Entry 7PKQ (electron microscopy, 4.20 A resolution (low resolution: residue-level contacts below are approximate; hydrogen-bond / salt-bridge calls are withheld)); this record covers chains 4 and x of the 44 polymer chains in the assembly.

[Chain 4]
Molecule: S4 rRNA
Organism: Chlamydomonas reinhardtii
Sequence (415 nucleotides; row label = number of the first residue in the row; note: 25 numbers in that range are skipped by the numbering (no residue carries them; nothing is unmodelled there)):
     5 AGCUCUUGCAUUGCUGAAUUUUUU
    34 UUUUUUUUUUUUUUU
    51 UAAAAAAAAAAAAAA
    72 UUUUUUUUUUUCAAGUCAUCAUGGGGCUUAUAGAGUGGGCUACAGGCGUA
   122 UUACAUUGGACACCCACAAGUUG
   149 CCAAAACUGUCCGAAUAUACGGAUUGGAGU
   181 AAAAAAAAAAAA
   194 UUUUUU
   202 AAAAUU
   211 UUUUUUUUUUUUUGCUGAAACUAGCCUCCAUGAAGAAGGAAUCGCGAGUA
   261 AUCGUAGAUCAUUAGCGCUACGGUGAAGGUAACCUCUAUUGUGCACACAU
   311 UGCCCGUCACCUCCGAUAAUAGUAUUGUACAGGAAGAACUAUGGCUACAC
   361 UUAGUCGCGGCCUGGAACGUAUGCGUGAUAUUAGAGUUGGAGUAAGUCGU
   411 AACAGGUUGGGGUAGGGGAACCUGCUCCAGAGUC

[Chain x]
Protein: mS29
Organism: Chlamydomonas reinhardtii
UniProt: A0A2K3DXG4 (A0A2K3DXG4_CHLRE); residues 1-485 here = UniProt positions 1-485
Chain sequence (485 residues; row label = number of the first residue in the row):
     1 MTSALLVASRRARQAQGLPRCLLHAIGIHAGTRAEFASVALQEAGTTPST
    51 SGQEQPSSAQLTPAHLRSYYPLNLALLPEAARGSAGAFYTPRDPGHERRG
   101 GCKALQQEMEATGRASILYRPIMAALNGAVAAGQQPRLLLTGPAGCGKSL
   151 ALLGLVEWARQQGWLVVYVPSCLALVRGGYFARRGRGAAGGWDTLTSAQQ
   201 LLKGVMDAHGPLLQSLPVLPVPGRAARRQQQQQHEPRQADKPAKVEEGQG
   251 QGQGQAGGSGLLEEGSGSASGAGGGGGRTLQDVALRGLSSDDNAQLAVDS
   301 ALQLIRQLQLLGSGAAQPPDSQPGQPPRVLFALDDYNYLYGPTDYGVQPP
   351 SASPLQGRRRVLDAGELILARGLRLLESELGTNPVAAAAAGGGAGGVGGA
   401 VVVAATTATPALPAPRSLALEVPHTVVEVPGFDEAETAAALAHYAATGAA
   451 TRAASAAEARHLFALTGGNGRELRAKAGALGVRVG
Unresolved in the structure: 1-62, 231-279, 480-485

[Chain 4 / chain x interface]
Contacting residue pairs (34):
  A133(4) / Pro-413(x)
  C135(4) / Arg-416(x)
  U156(4) / Thr-409(x)
  G157(4) / Thr-409(x)
  G157(4) / Ala-411(x)
  G157(4) / Arg-471(x)
  U158(4) / Lys-103(x)
  U158(4) / Arg-177(x)
  U158(4) / Ala-411(x)
  C159(4) / Arg-177(x)
  A162(4) / His-96(x)
  A176(4) / Gln-356(x)
  U178(4) / Gln-356(x)
  A181(4) / Pro-349(x)
  A181(4) / Ser-351(x)
  A182(4) / Ser-351(x)
  U195(4) / Arg-186(x)
  U196(4) / Gly-185(x)
  U197(4) / Gln-295(x)
  U198(4) / Arg-286(x)
  U198(4) / Asn-293(x)
  A203(4) / Asp-299(x)
  A203(4) / Gln-303(x)
  A204(4) / Arg-184(x)
  A204(4) / Asp-299(x)
  A204(4) / Leu-302(x)
  A204(4) / Gln-303(x)
  A204(4) / Arg-306(x)
  A205(4) / Ala-189(x)
  A205(4) / Arg-306(x)
  A205(4) / Arg-371(x)
  U212(4) / Ala-188(x)
  U213(4) / Arg-186(x)
  C239(4) / Leu-355(x)
Also at the interface, not in a pair above, chain 4 (24 interface residues in all): C134, G161, U206
Also at the interface, not in a pair above, chain x (30 interface residues in all): Leu-173, Arg-358, Pro-410, Leu-412, Glu-472

[Overview]
24 residues of chain 4 and 30 residues of chain x are in contact.
Chain 4 is S4 rRNA and chain x is mS29, both from Chlamydomonas reinhardtii; the structure, Small subunit of
the Chlamydomonas reinhardtii mitoribosome, was determined by electron microscopy.
